Entry 8TOP (electron microscopy, 3.52 A resolution); this record covers chains Q and W of the 24 polymer chains in the assembly.

[Chain Q]
Molecule: HIV-1 BG505 DS-SOSIP gp120
From: Human immunodeficiency virus 1
Reference sequence: Q2N0S6 (Q2N0S6_9HIV1); the construct lacks a stretch of the UniProt sequence and is renumbered around it, so the offset changes along the chain: 31-141 = UniProt 30-140; 150-184 = UniProt 141-175; 189-309 = UniProt 188-308; 312-321 = UniProt 309-318; 2 more segments
Sequence (481 residues; each row starts with the number of its first residue; note: 15 numbers in that range are skipped by the numbering (no residue carries them; nothing is unmodelled there); a row labelled like 184A-184L holds insertion residues (184A, then the next letters in order)):
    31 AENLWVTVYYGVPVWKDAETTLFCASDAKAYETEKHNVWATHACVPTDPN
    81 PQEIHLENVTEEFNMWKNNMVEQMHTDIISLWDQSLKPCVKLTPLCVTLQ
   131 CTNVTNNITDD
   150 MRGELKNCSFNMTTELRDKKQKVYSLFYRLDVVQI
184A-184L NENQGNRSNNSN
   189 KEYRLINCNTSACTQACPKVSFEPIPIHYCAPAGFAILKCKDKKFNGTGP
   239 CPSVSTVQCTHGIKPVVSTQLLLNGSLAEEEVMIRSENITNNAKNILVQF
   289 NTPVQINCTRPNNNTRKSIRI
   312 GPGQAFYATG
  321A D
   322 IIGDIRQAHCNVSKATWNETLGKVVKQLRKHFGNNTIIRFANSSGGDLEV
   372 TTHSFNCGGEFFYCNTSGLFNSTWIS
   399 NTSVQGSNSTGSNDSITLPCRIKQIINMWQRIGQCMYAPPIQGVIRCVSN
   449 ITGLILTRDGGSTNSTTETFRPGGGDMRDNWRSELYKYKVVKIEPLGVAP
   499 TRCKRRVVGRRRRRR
Unresolved in the structure: 58-65, 184A-184L, 399-409, 505-513
Sequence notes: conflict Cys-201 (Ile200 in Q2N0S6), Asn-332 (Thr330 in Q2N0S6), Cys-433 (Ala430 in Q2N0S6), Cys-501 (Ala498 in Q2N0S6); expression tag (509-513)
Cystine bridges: Cys-54/Cys-74, Cys-119/Cys-205, Cys-126/Cys-196, Cys-131/Cys-157, Cys-201/Cys-433, Cys-218/Cys-247, Cys-228/Cys-239, Cys-296/Cys-331, Cys-378/Cys-445, Cys-385/Cys-418
Covalently attached groups: N-acetylglucosamine (NAG) linked to Asn-88, Asn-133, Asn-156, Asn-160, Asn-197, Asn-234, Asn-262, Asn-276, Asn-295, Asn-301, Asn-332, Asn-339, Asn-363, Asn-386, Asn-392, Asn-448

[Chain W]
Molecule: Heavy chain of antibody GPZ6-b.01
From: Macaca mulatta
Notes: antibody fragment or engineered binder
Sequence (237 residues; numbered 1 to 226 plus 11 insertion-coded residues; the number before each row is that of its first residue; a row labelled like 35A-35B holds insertion residues (35A, then the next letters in order)):
     1 QVQLQESGPGLVKPSETLSLTCAVYGSSISGGYFY
35A-35B WH
    36 WIRQAPGKGLEWIGDVYFSGTTGYNPSLKRRVRISADTSKNQFSLNL
82A-82C RSV
    83 TAADTAVYFCARDPRGGG
100A-100F WVPNRF
   101 DVWGAGVLVTVSSASTKGPSVFPLAPSSRSTSESTAALGCLVKDYFPEPV
   151 TVSWNSGSLTSGVHTFPAVLQSSGLYSLSSVVTVPSSSLGTQTYVCNVNH
   201 KPSNTKVDKRVEIKTCGGLEVLFQGP
Unresolved in the structure: 112-226
Cystine bridges: Cys-22/Cys-92

[Chain Q / chain W interface]
Pairs across the interface (8):
  Asn-80(Q) / Ser-74(W)  hydrogen bond (side chain-backbone)
  Ile-84(Q) / Ser-28(W)
  Ile-84(Q) / Ser-30(W)
  His-85(Q) / Gly-26(W)  hydrogen bond (side chain-backbone)
  His-85(Q) / Ser-28(W)
  Glu-87(Q) / Tyr-33(W)
  Glu-87(Q) / Phe-34(W)
  Asn-88(Q) / Tyr-33(W)
Also at the interface, not in a pair above, chain Q (7 interface residues in all): Glu-83, Lys-231
Also at the interface, not in a pair above, chain W (9 interface residues in all): Gln-1, Ser-27, Trp-100A

[Overview]
7 residues of chain Q and 9 residues of chain W are in contact; the contacts include 2 hydrogen bonds. Among
the polar pairs are Asn-80(Q)/Ser-74(W) and His-85(Q)/Gly-26(W). Covalently linked N-acetylglucosamine: at
Asn-88(Q), Asn-133(Q), Asn-156(Q), Asn-160(Q), Asn-197(Q) and Asn-234(Q) and 10 more.
Chain Q is HIV-1 BG505 DS-SOSIP gp120 (Human immunodeficiency virus 1) and chain W is Heavy chain of antibody
GPZ6-b.01 (Macaca mulatta); the structure, Cryo-EM structure of HIV-1 Env BG505 DS-SOSIP in complex with
antibody GPZ6-b.01 targeting the fusion peptide, was determined by electron microscopy together with 8TDX,
8TE7, 8TJR, 8TJS, 8TKC, 8TL2 and 5 further entries from the same study.
